Entry 1IHF (X-ray diffraction, 2.50 A resolution); this record covers chains E and A of the 5 polymer chains in the assembly.

Chain E:
Molecule: 20-nt DNA strand
Sequence (20 nucleotides; row label = number of the first residue in the row):
    30 GCTTATCAATTTGTTGCACC
Ion coordination: Cd2+: DG30 (shared with 1 residue of chain B)

Chain A:
Protein: Protein (integration host factor (alpha) (ihf))
From: Escherichia coli
Reference sequence: P0A6X7 (IHFA_ECOLI); residues 1-99 here = UniProt positions 1-99
Sequence (99 residues; each row starts with the number of its first residue):
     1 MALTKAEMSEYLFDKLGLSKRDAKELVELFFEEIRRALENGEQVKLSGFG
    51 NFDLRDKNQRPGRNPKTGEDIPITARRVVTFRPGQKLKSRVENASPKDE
Unresolved in the structure: 1, 98-99
Swiss-Prot annotation at these positions:
  - mutagenesis: Pro65 (P65L: Alters DNA-binding specificity), Lys66 (K66S: Alters DNA-binding specificity)
Ion coordination: Cd2+ site 1: Ala2, Glu7 (shared with 1 residue of chain B); Cd2+ site 2: Glu7 (shared with 1 residue of chain B); Cd2+ site 3: Glu10, Asp14; Cd2+ site 4: Glu25 (shared with 2 residues of chain B)
Reported in the primary citation:
  - binding site for the 20-nt DNA strand (chain E): Arg60, Arg63, Pro65, Lys66, Ile71, Ile73
  - binding site for the 15-nt DNA strand: Ser47

How chain E and chain A interact:
Residue-residue contacts (23; chain E residue first):
  DT35(E) - Lys57(A)  phosphate contact
  DT35(E) - Arg60(A)  hydrogen bond to the base
  DC36(E) - Lys57(A)  salt bridge to the phosphate
  DC36(E) - Arg60(A)  hydrogen bond to the sugar
  DC36(E) - Ile73(A)  sugar contact
  DC36(E) - Arg76(A)  hydrogen bond to the phosphate
  DC36(E) - Val78(A)  phosphate contact
  DA37(E) - Gly62(A)  base contact
  DA37(E) - Arg63(A)  hydrogen bond to the base
  DA37(E) - Pro65(A)  base contact
  DA37(E) - Ile71(A)  phosphate contact
  DA37(E) - Ile73(A)  sugar contact
  DA37(E) - Arg76(A)  salt bridge to the phosphate
  DA38(E) - Asn64(A)  hydrogen bond to the sugar
  DA38(E) - Pro65(A)  base contact
  DA38(E) - Lys66(A)  base contact
  DA38(E) - Ile71(A)  sugar contact
  DT39(E) - Lys66(A)  base contact
  DG45(E) - Thr4(A)  phosphate contact
  DC46(E) - Thr4(A)  phosphate contact
  DC46(E) - Lys5(A)  hydrogen bond to the phosphate
  DA47(E) - Lys5(A)  salt bridge to the phosphate
  DA47(E) - Lys24(A)  salt bridge to the phosphate
Also at the interface, not in a pair above, chain A (17 interface residues in all): Ala2, Ala6, Pro72

Overview:
8 residues of chain E and 17 residues of chain A are in contact, with 6 hydrogen bonds and 4 salt bridges.
Among the polar pairs are DT35(E)-Arg60(A), DA37(E)-Arg63(A) and DC36(E)-Arg60(A). The paper reports a binding
site for the 20-nt DNA strand (chain E) at Arg60(A), Arg63(A) and Pro65(A) among others; a binding site for
the 15-nt DNA strand at Ser47(A).
Here chain E is a 20-nt DNA strand and chain A is Protein (integration host factor (alpha) (ihf)) (Escherichia
coli). Entry 1IHF (Integration host factor/DNA complex) was determined by X-ray diffraction.
